PDB entry 8JIR | electron microscopy, 2.57 A resolution | chains A and N of the 6 polymer chains in the assembly

== Chain A ==
Name: Guanine nucleotide-binding protein G(s) subunit alpha isoforms short
From: Homo sapiens
Amino-acid sequence (361 residues; numbered 1 to 361; the number before each row is that of its first residue):
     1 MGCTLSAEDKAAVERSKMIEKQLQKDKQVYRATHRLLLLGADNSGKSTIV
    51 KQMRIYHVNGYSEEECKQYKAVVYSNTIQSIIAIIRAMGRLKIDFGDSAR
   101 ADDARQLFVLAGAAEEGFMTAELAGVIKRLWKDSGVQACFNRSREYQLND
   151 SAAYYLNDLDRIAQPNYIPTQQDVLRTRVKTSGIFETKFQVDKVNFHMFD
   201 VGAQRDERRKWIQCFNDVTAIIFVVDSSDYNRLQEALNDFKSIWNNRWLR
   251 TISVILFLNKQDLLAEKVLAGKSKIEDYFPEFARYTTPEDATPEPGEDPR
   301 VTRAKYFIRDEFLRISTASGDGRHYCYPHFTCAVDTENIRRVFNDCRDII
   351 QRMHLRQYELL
Not modelled in the structure: 1-4, 52-179

== Chain N ==
Name: Nanobody 35
From: Escherichia coli
Notes: antibody fragment or engineered binder
Amino-acid sequence (140 residues; row label = number of the first residue in the row; numbers below 1 keep their minus sign (Met-1 is residue -1)):
    -1 MAQVQLQESGGGLVQPGGSLRLSCAASGFTFSNYKMNWVRQAPGKGLEWV
    49 SDISQSGASISYTGSVKGRFTISRDNAKNTLYLQMNSLKPEDTAVYYCAR
    99 CPAPFTRDCFDVTSTTYAYRGQGTQVTVSSHHHHHHEPEA
Not modelled in the structure: -1 to 0, 129-138
Disulfides: Cys22-Cys96

== Interface between chain A and chain N ==
Residue-residue contacts (24):
  Arg205(A) - Thr113(N)
  Arg205(A) - Thr114(N)
  Asp206(A) - Thr111(N)
  Asp206(A) - Ser112(N)  hydrogen bond (side chain-backbone)
  Asp206(A) - Thr113(N)
  Glu207(A) - Thr111(N)
  Glu207(A) - Thr114(N)
  Glu207(A) - Tyr115(N)
  Arg209(A) - Pro100(N)
  Arg209(A) - Phe108(N)
  Gln234(A) - Thr61(N)
  Glu235(A) - Glu46(N)
  Glu235(A) - Trp47(N)  hydrogen bond (side chain-backbone)
  Glu235(A) - Val110(N)
  Asn238(A) - Trp47(N)
  Ser242(A) - Asp106(N)
  Ser242(A) - Cys107(N)  hydrogen bond (side chain-backbone)
  Ser242(A) - Phe108(N)
  Asn245(A) - Arg105(N)
  Asn246(A) - Asp106(N)  hydrogen bond
  Asn246(A) - Phe108(N)
  Tyr278(A) - Gly62(N)
  Pro280(A) - Gly62(N)
  Glu281(A) - Lys65(N)  salt bridge
Also at the interface, not in a pair above, chain A (16 interface residues in all): Arg208, Ile243, Arg247
Also at the interface, not in a pair above, chain N (17 interface residues in all): Ser63

== Summary ==
The interface between chain A and chain N involves 16 residues on one side and 17 on the other; the contacts
include 4 hydrogen bonds and 1 salt bridge. Polar contacts include Glu281(A)-Lys65(N), Asp206(A)-Ser112(N) and
Glu235(A)-Trp47(N).
Here chain A is Guanine nucleotide-binding protein G(s) subunit alpha isoforms short (Homo sapiens) and chain
N is Nanobody 35 (Escherichia coli). Entry 8JIR (Cryo-EM structure of the GLP-1R/GCGR dual agonist
SAR425899-bound human GLP-1R-Gs complex) was determined by electron microscopy (same publication as 8JIS,
8JIQ, 8JIU, 8JIP and 8JIT).
